PDB entry 8OSJ | electron microscopy, 6.20 A resolution (low resolution: residue-level contacts below are approximate; hydrogen-bond / salt-bridge calls are withheld) | chains G and I of the 12 polymer chains in the assembly

[Chain G]
Molecule: Histone H2A type 1-B/E
From: Homo sapiens
UniProt: P04908 (H2A1B_HUMAN); residues 0-129 here correspond to UniProt positions 1-130 (UniProt number = residue number + 1)
Chain sequence (133 residues; numbered -3 to 129; the number before each row is that of its first residue; numbers below 1 keep their minus sign (Gly-3 is residue -3)):
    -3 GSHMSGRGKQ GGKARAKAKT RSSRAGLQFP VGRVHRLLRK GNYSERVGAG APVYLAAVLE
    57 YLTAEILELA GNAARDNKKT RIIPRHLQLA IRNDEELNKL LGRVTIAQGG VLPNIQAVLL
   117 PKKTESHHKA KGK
Not modelled in the structure: -3 to 17, 118-129
Sequence notes: expression tag (-3 to -1)
Swiss-Prot annotation at these positions:
  - modified residue: Ser1 (N-acetylserine), Arg3 (Citrulline), Lys5 (N6-(2-hydroxyisobutyryl)lysine), Lys9 (N6-(2-hydroxyisobutyryl)lysine), Lys13 (N6-(beta-hydroxybutyryl)lysine), Lys36 (N6-(2-hydroxyisobutyryl)lysine), Lys74 (N6-(2-hydroxyisobutyryl)lysine), Lys75 (N6-(2-hydroxyisobutyryl)lysine), Lys95 (N6-(2-hydroxyisobutyryl)lysine), Gln104 (N5-methylglutamine), Lys118 (N6-(2-hydroxyisobutyryl)lysine), Lys119 (N6-crotonyllysine), Thr120 (Phosphothreonine), Lys125 (N6-crotonyllysine)
  - cross-link (Glycyl lysine isopeptide (Lys-Gly)): Lys13 (interchain with G-Cter in ubiquitin), Lys15 (interchain with G-Cter in ubiquitin), Lys119 (interchain with G-Cter in ubiquitin)

[Chain I]
Molecule: 153-nt DNA strand
Sequence (153 nucleotides; each row starts with the number of its first residue; numbers below 1 keep their minus sign (DA-2 is residue -2)):
    -2 ATCCTGGAGG GTCACGTGCT GCAGGCCGCT CAATTGGTCG TAGACAGCTC TAGCACCGCT
    58 TAAACGCACG TACGCGCTGT CCCCCGCGTT TTAACCGCCA AGGGGATTAC TCCCTAGTCT
   118 CCAGGCACGT GTCAGATATA TACATCCTGT GAT
Not modelled in the structure: -2 to 5, 134-150

[Interface between chain G and chain I]
Contacting residue pairs (7):
  Arg29(G) - DC123(I)
  Arg42(G) - DT112(I)
  Arg42(G) - DA113(I)
  Val43(G) - DT112(I)
  Val43(G) - DA113(I)
  Gly44(G) - DT112(I)
  Ala45(G) - DT112(I)
Other interface residues (no listed pair), chain G (7 interface residues in all): His31, Glu41
Other interface residues (no listed pair), chain I (4 interface residues in all): DC111

[Summary]
7 residues of chain G face 4 of chain I across their interface.
Here chain G is Histone H2A type 1-B/E (Homo sapiens) and chain I is a 153-nt DNA strand. Entry 8OSJ (Cryo-EM
structure of CLOCK-BMAL1 bound to a nucleosomal E-box at position SHL-6.2 (DNA conformation 1)) was determined
by electron microscopy together with 8OSK, 8OSL, 8OTS and 8OTT from the same study.
